Entry 4HE8 (X-ray diffraction, 3.30 A resolution); this record covers chains K and N of the 7 polymer chains in the assembly.

[Chain K]
Protein: NADH-quinone oxidoreductase subunit 11
Organism: Thermus thermophilus
Notes: EC 1.6.5.3
UniProt: Q56226 (NQO11_THET8); numbering as in UniProt (aligned over 1-95)
Chain sequence (95 residues; each row starts with the number of its first residue):
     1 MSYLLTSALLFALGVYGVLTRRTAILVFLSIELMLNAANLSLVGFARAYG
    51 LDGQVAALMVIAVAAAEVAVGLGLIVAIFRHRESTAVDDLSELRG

[Chain N]
Protein: NADH-quinone oxidoreductase subunit 14
Organism: Thermus thermophilus
Notes: EC 1.6.5.3
UniProt: Q56229 (NQO14_THET8); residues 1-427 here = UniProt positions 1-427
Chain sequence (427 residues; numbered 1 to 427; the number before each row is that of its first residue):
     1 MTLAILAVFSVALTLLGFVLPPQGVKRATLLGLALALASLLLTWGKPFAF
    51 GPYAVDGVSQVFTLLALLGALWTVGLVRSGRFEFYLLVLYAALGMHLLAS
   101 TRHLLLMLVALEALSLPLYALATWRRGQGLEAALKYFLLGALAAAFFLYG
   151 AALFYGATGSLVLGAPGEGPLYALALGLLLVGLGFKAALAPFHFWTPDVY
   201 QGSPTPVVLFMATSVKAAAFAALLRVAAPPEALALLVALSVVVGNLAALA
   251 QKEAKRLLAYSSIAHAGYMALALYTGNAQALGFYLLTYVLATGLAFAVLS
   301 QISPDRVPLEALRGLYRKDPLLGLAFLVAMLSLLGLPPLAGFWGKYLAFA
   351 EAARAGAWGVLVLALVTSAVSAYYYLGLGLAVFARPEETPFRPGPPWARA
   401 AVVAAGVLLLALGLLPGLVLPALAAGG

[Interface between chain K and chain N]
Residue-residue contacts (64; chain K residue first):
  S7(K) - Y149(N)  hydrogen bond
  A8(K) - Y149(N)  hydrogen bond (backbone-side chain)
  F11(K) - F146(N)  hydrophobic
  F11(K) - Y149(N)  hydrophobic
  V18(K) - L142(N)  hydrophobic
  F28(K) - F137(N)  hydrophobic
  I31(K) - L138(N)
  I31(K) - A141(N)  hydrophobic
  I31(K) - L142(N)
  M34(K) - A145(N)  hydrophobic
  M34(K) - F146(N)  hydrophobic
  L35(K) - A145(N)  hydrophobic
  A38(K) - L148(N)  hydrophobic
  A38(K) - Y149(N)  hydrophobic
  A38(K) - A152(N)
  L42(K) - A152(N)  hydrophobic
  L42(K) - Y155(N)  hydrophobic
  F45(K) - A152(N)
  F45(K) - Y155(N)
  F45(K) - G156(N)
  A46(K) - Y155(N)
  Y49(K) - Y155(N)
  Y49(K) - G156(N)  hydrogen bond (side chain-backbone)
  Y49(K) - G159(N)
  G53(K) - Y155(N)  hydrogen bond (backbone-side chain)
  A56(K) - L105(N)
  A56(K) - L161(N)  hydrophobic
  M59(K) - L105(N)  hydrophobic
  V60(K) - L105(N)  hydrophobic
  V60(K) - L148(N)  hydrophobic
  V63(K) - V109(N)  hydrophobic
  V63(K) - E112(N)
  A66(K) - L116(N)
  E67(K) - E112(N)
  E67(K) - L116(N)
  E67(K) - A141(N)
  V70(K) - L116(N)  hydrophobic
  G71(K) - F137(N)
  L74(K) - A133(N)
  L74(K) - L134(N)
  L74(K) - F137(N)  hydrophobic
  I78(K) - L130(N)
  I78(K) - L134(N)  hydrophobic
  F79(K) - L134(N)  hydrophobic
  V87(K) - L134(N)  hydrophobic
  V87(K) - L138(N)  hydrophobic
  L90(K) - E131(N)
  L90(K) - L134(N)  hydrophobic
  L90(K) - K135(N)  hydrogen bond (backbone-side chain)
  S91(K) - E131(N)
  E92(K) - Q128(N)
  E92(K) - E131(N)  hydrogen bond (backbone-side chain)
  L93(K) - Q128(N)
  L93(K) - E131(N)  hydrogen bond (backbone-side chain)
  L93(K) - A132(N)
  L93(K) - D198(N)
  L93(K) - Q201(N)
  L93(K) - G202(N)
  L93(K) - R256(N)
  L93(K) - R306(N)
  R94(K) - R256(N)  hydrogen bond (backbone-side chain)
  G95(K) - Q251(N)  hydrogen bond (backbone-side chain)
  G95(K) - R256(N)
  G95(K) - Y260(N)
Other interface residues (no listed pair), chain K (40 interface residues in all): L4, V15, V27, A37, S41, G50, L51, D52
Other interface residues (no listed pair), chain N (37 interface residues in all): Y119, G127, L153, A157, T158, L171

[Summary]
40 residues of chain K and 37 residues of chain N are in contact; the contacts include 9 hydrogen bonds. Among
the polar pairs are S7(K)-Y149(N), A8(K)-Y149(N) and Y49(K)-G156(N).
Here chain K is NADH-quinone oxidoreductase subunit 11 and chain N is NADH-quinone oxidoreductase subunit 14,
both from Thermus thermophilus. Entry 4HE8 (Crystal structure of the membrane domain of respiratory complex I
from Thermus thermophilus) was determined by X-ray diffraction (same publication as 4HEA).
